PDB entry 5FX3 | X-ray diffraction, 1.90 A resolution | chain A

[Chain A]
Molecule: FimH
Organism: Escherichia coli
Notes: fragment: fimh lectin domain, residues 22-179
UniProt: Q9S497 (Q9S497_ECOLX); residues 1-158 here correspond to UniProt positions 22-179 (UniProt number = residue number + 21)
Amino-acid sequence (158 residues; row label = number of the first residue in the row):
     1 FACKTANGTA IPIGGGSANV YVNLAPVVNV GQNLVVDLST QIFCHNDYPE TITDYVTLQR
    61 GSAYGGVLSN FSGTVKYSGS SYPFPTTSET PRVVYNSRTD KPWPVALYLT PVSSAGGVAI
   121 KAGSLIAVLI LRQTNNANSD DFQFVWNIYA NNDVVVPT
Sequence notes: engineered mutation A137 (Tyr158 in Q9S497)
Modified residues: K4 (N(6)-acetyllysine; ALY)
Disulfides: C3-C44
Small-molecule neighbours: EDT ({[-(bis-carboxymethyl-amino)-ethyl]-carboxymethyl-amino}-acetic acid): P49, E50, T51, I52, T53, N136, A137
Reported in the primary citation:
  - interface residues: D54, V155 to T158
  - binding site for EDT: E50, T53, N136
  - mutagenesis - Y48A: decreased stability
  - mutagenesis - Y48A: unchanged binding to HM

[In short]
Ligands of chain A: compound EDT. The paper reports a binding site for EDT at E50, T53 and N136; Y48A reduces
stability.
Chain A is FimH (Escherichia coli); the structure, Breaking down the wall: mutation of the tyrosine gate of
the universal Escherichia coli fimbrial adhesin ..., was determined by X-ray diffraction together with 5FS5,
5FWR and 4CA4 from the same study.
